Entry 6M4N (electron microscopy, 3.80 A resolution); this record covers chains C and D of the 8 polymer chains in the assembly.

Chain C:
Molecule: ORM1-like protein 3
Source organism: Homo sapiens
UniProtKB: Q8N138 (ORML3_HUMAN); numbering as in UniProt (aligned over 1-153)
Sequence (153 residues; row label = number of the first residue in the row):
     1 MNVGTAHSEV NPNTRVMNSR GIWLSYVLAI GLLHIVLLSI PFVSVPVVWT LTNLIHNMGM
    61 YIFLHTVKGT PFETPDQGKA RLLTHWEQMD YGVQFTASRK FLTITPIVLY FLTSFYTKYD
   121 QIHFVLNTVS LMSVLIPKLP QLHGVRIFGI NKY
Disordered / not traced: 1-11, 151-153
UniProt features mapped onto this chain:
  - region: Met1 to Met17 (Important for ceramide level-sensing)
  - modified residue: Pro137 (Hydroxyproline)
  - mutagenesis: Asn2 to Met17 (Impaired negative regulation of SPT complex activity in the presence of ceramides), Asn2 to Ser8 (Impaired negative regulation of SPT complex activity in the presence of ceramides), Asn2 (Impaired negative regulation of SPT complex activity in the presence of ceramides), Asn13 (N13A: Disrupted ceramide binding; impaired negative regulation of SPT complex activity in the presence of ceramides; in the absence of ceramides, reduced affinity of SPT complex towards palmitoyl-CoA), Val16 (V16R: Impaired negative regulation of SPT complex activity in the presence of ceramides), Ile22 (I22R: Impaired negative regulation of SPT complex activity in the presence of ceramides), Phe63 (F63P: Impaired negative regulation of SPT complex activity in the presence of ceramides; F63R: Impaired negative regulation of SPT complex activity in the presence of ceramides), His85 (H85A: No effect on the negative regulation of SPT complex activity in the presence of ceramides), Pro137 (P137A: Increased protein levels; decreased ubiquitination; increased negative regulation of SPT complex activity)

Chain D:
Molecule: Serine palmitoyltransferase small subunit A
Source organism: Homo sapiens
UniProtKB: Q969W0 (SPTSA_HUMAN); numbering as in UniProt (aligned over 1-71)
Sequence (92 residues; numbered -20 to 71; the number before each row is that of its first residue; numbers below 1 keep their minus sign (Met-20 is residue -20)):
   -20 MADYKDDDDK SGPDEVDASG RMAGMALARA WKQMSWFYYQ YLLVTALYML EPWERTVFNS
    40 MLVSIVGMAL YTGYVFMPQH IMAILHYFEI VQ
Disordered / not traced: -20 to 6, 56-71
Sequence notes: initiating methionine (-20); expression tag (-19 to 0)
UniProt features mapped onto this chain:
  - site: Met28 (Within the serine palmitoyltransferase (SPT) complex, defines the length of the acyl chain-binding pocket, determining the acyl-CoA substrate preference)
  - natural variant: Thr51 (T51I: In SPG90A)
  - mutagenesis: Met28 (M28K: Within the serine palmitoyltransferase (SPT) complex, leads to a strong decrease in SPT catalytic activity with L-serine and palmitoyl-CoA as substrates), His59 (H59L: Impaired down-regulation of SPT complex activity by ORMDL3)

How chain C and chain D interact:
Pairs across the interface - 6 pairs, chain C then chain D:
  Val36(C) with Ile44(D), hydrophobic
  Ser39(C) with Met47(D), hydrogen bond (side chain-backbone); Ala48(D); Thr51(D)
  Ile40(C) with Met47(D), hydrophobic
  Pro41(C) with Met47(D)

Overview:
Chain C and chain D each contribute 4 residues to their interface, with 1 hydrogen bond. Its one
hydrogen-bonded contact is Ser39(C)-Met47(D). UniProt lists 13 mutagenesis sites on chain C; 2 mutagenesis
sites on chain D.
Chain C is ORM1-like protein 3 and chain D is Serine palmitoyltransferase small subunit A, both from Homo
sapiens; the structure, Cryo-EM structure of the dimeric SPT-ORMDL3 complex, was determined by electron
microscopy (same publication as 6M4O, 7CQI and 7CQK).
